2VRC - chains C and D of the 4 polymer chains in the assembly; structure by X-ray diffraction, 2.50 A resolution.

Chain C:
Name: Triphenylmethane reductase
Organism: Citrobacter SP. MY-5
UniProtKB: Q2TNI4 (Q2TNI4_9ENTR); residue numbers follow UniProt; this construct covers 1-287
Sequence (287 residues; row label = number of the first residue in the row):
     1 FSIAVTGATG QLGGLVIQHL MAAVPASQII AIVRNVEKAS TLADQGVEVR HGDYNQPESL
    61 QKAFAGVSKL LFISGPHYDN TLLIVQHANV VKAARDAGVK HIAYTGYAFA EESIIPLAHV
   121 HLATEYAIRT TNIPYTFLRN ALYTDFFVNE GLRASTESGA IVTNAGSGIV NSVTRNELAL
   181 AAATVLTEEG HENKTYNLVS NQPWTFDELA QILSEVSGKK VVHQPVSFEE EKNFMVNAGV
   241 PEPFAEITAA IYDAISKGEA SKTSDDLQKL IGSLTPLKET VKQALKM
Unresolved in the structure: 286-287
Modified residues: Mse21 (selenomethionine; parent Met); Mse235 (selenomethionine; parent Met); Mse287 (selenomethionine)
Differences from the reference sequence: conflict Phe1 (Met in Q2TNI4), Thr156 (Ile in Q2TNI4); engineered mutation Mse21 (Leu in Q2TNI4), Ala22 (Lys in Q2TNI4), Ala23 (Lys in Q2TNI4), Mse235 (Leu in Q2TNI4)

Chain D:
Name: Triphenylmethane reductase
Organism: Citrobacter SP. MY-5
UniProtKB: Q2TNI4 (Q2TNI4_9ENTR); numbering as in UniProt (aligned over 1-287)
Sequence (287 residues; each row starts with the number of its first residue):
     1 FSIAVTGATG QLGGLVIQHL MAAVPASQII AIVRNVEKAS TLADQGVEVR HGDYNQPESL
    61 QKAFAGVSKL LFISGPHYDN TLLIVQHANV VKAARDAGVK HIAYTGYAFA EESIIPLAHV
   121 HLATEYATRT TNIPYTFLRN ALYTDFFVNE GLRASTESGA IVTNAGSGIV NSVTRNELAL
   181 AAATVLTEEG HENKTYNLVS NQPWTFDELA QILSEVSGKK VVHQPVSFEE EKNFMVNAGV
   241 PEPFAEITAA IYDAISKGEA SKTSDDLQKL IGSLTPLKET VKQALKM
Unresolved in the structure: 286-287
Modified residues: Mse21 (selenomethionine; parent Met); Mse235 (selenomethionine; parent Met); Mse287 (selenomethionine)
Differences from the reference sequence: conflict Phe1 (Met in Q2TNI4), Thr128 (Ile in Q2TNI4), Thr156 (Ile in Q2TNI4); engineered mutation Mse21 (Leu in Q2TNI4), Ala22 (Lys in Q2TNI4), Ala23 (Lys in Q2TNI4), Mse235 (Leu in Q2TNI4)

How chain C and chain D interact:
Residue-residue contacts (39; chain C residue first):
  Asp79(C) - Arg95(D)  salt bridge
  Asn80(C) - Thr130(D)
  Thr81(C) - Lys92(D)
  Thr81(C) - Arg95(D)
  Thr81(C) - Thr130(D)  hydrogen bond
  Thr81(C) - Thr131(D)
  Leu82(C) - Lys92(D)
  Ile84(C) - Ala88(D)  hydrophobic
  Ile84(C) - Ala127(D)  hydrophobic
  Ile84(C) - Thr130(D)
  Val85(C) - Ala88(D)
  Val85(C) - Asn89(D)
  Val85(C) - Lys92(D)
  Ala88(C) - Val85(D)
  Asn89(C) - Val85(D)
  Lys92(C) - Thr81(D)
  Lys92(C) - Leu82(D)
  Lys92(C) - Val85(D)
  Arg95(C) - Asp79(D)  salt bridge
  Arg95(C) - Thr81(D)
  His119(C) - Tyr126(D)
  His119(C) - Arg129(D)
  His119(C) - Thr130(D)
  Val120(C) - Thr130(D)
  Leu122(C) - Tyr126(D)  hydrophobic
  Ala123(C) - Ala123(D)
  Ala123(C) - Tyr126(D)  hydrophobic
  Tyr126(C) - His119(D)
  Tyr126(C) - Leu122(D)  hydrophobic
  Tyr126(C) - Ala123(D)  hydrophobic
  Tyr126(C) - Tyr126(D)  hydrophobic
  Ala127(C) - Ile84(D)  hydrophobic
  Arg129(C) - His119(D)
  Thr130(C) - Asn80(D)
  Thr130(C) - Thr81(D)
  Thr130(C) - Ile84(D)
  Thr130(C) - His119(D)
  Thr130(C) - Val120(D)
  Thr131(C) - Thr81(D)
Other interface residues (no listed pair), chain C (21 interface residues in all): Val91, Asn132
Other interface residues (no listed pair), chain D (21 interface residues in all): Val91, Pro116

Overview:
Chain C and chain D each contribute 21 residues to their interface; the contacts include 1 hydrogen bond and 2
salt bridges. Polar contacts include Asp79(C)-Arg95(D), Arg95(C)-Asp79(D) and Thr81(C)-Thr130(D).
Here chain C is Triphenylmethane reductase and chain D is Triphenylmethane reductase, both from Citrobacter
SP. MY-5. Entry 2VRC (Crystal structure of the Citrobacter sp. triphenylmethane reductase complexed with
NADP(H)) was determined by X-ray diffraction together with 2JL1 and 2VRB from the same study.
